PDB entry 3CRU | X-ray diffraction, 2.30 A resolution | chain A

== Chain A ==
Name: Glutathione S-transferase class-mu 26 kDa isozyme
Organism: Schistosoma japonicum
Notes: EC 2.5.1.18
UniProt: P08515 (GST26_SCHJA); numbering as in UniProt (aligned over 1-214)
Sequence (214 residues; row label = number of the first residue in the row):
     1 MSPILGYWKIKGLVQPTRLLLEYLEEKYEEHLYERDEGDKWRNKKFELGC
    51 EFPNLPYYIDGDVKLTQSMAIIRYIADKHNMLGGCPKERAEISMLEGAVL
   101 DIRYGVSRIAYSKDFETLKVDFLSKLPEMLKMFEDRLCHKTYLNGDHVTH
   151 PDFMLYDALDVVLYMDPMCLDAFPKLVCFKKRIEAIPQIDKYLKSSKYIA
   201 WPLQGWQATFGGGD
Differences from the reference sequence: engineered mutation Cys50 (Leu in P08515)
UniProt features mapped onto this chain:
  - binding site (glutathione): Tyr7, Trp8, Trp41 to Lys45, Asn54, Leu55, Gln67, Ser68
  - binding site (substrate): Tyr111
Ligand contacts: glutathione (GSH): Tyr7, Trp8, Leu13, Trp41, Lys45, Asn54, Leu55, Pro56, Thr66, Gln67, Ser68, Asp101, Tyr104
From the paper describing this entry:
  - conformationally variable residues (loop rearrangement): Leu48

== Summary ==
Chain A binds glutathione. From UniProt: 11 glutathione-binding residues and substrate-binding residue Tyr111.
The paper reports conformational variability at Leu48.
Chain A is Glutathione S-transferase class-mu 26 kDa isozyme (Schistosoma japonicum); the structure,
Structural characterization of an engineered allosteric protein, was determined by X-ray diffraction (same
publication as 3CRT and 3D0Z).
